Entry 5NJ4 (X-ray diffraction, 2.40 A resolution); this record covers chains H and L of the 4 polymer chains in the assembly.

[Chain H]
Protein: Reaction center protein H chain
From: Blastochloris viridis
Reference sequence: P06008 (RCEH_BLAVI); residues 1-258 here = UniProt positions 1-258
Chain sequence (258 residues; row label = number of the first residue in the row):
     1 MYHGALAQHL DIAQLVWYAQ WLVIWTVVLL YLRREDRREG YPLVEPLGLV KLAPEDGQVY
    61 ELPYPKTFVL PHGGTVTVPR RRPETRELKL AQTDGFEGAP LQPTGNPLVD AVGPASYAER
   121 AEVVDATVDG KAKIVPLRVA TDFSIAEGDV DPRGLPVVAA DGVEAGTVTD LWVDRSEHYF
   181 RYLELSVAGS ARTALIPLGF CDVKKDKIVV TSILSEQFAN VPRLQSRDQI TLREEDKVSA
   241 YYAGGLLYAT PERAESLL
Modified residues: M1 (N-formylmethionine; FME)
Ligand contacts:
  - heptane-1,2,3-triol (HTO), molecule 1: H3, G4, A5
  - heptane-1,2,3-triol (HTO), molecule 2: V23, V27, Y31

[Chain L]
Protein: Reaction center protein L chain
From: Blastochloris viridis
Reference sequence: P06009 (RCEL_BLAVI); residues 1-273 here correspond to UniProt positions 2-274 (UniProt number = residue number + 1)
Chain sequence (273 residues; row label = number of the first residue in the row):
     1 ALLSFERKYR VRGGTLIGGD LFDFWVGPYF VGFFGVSAIF FIFLGVSLIG YAASQGPTWD
    61 PFAISINPPD LKYGLGAAPL LEGGFWQAIT VCALGAFISW MLREVEISRK LGIGWHVPLA
   121 FCVPIFMFCV LQVFRPLLLG SWGHAFPYGI LSHLDWVNNF GYQYLNWHYN PGHMSSVSFL
   181 FVNAMALGLH GGLILSVANP GDGDKVKTAE HENQYFRDVV GYSIGALSIH RLGLFLASNI
   241 FLTGAFGTIA SGPFWTRGWP EWWGWWLDIP FWS
Metal / ion sites: Fe2+: H190, H230 (shared with 3 residues of chain M)
Ligand contacts:
  - bacteriochlorophyll b (BCB), molecule 1: V46, I49, F97, F128, L131, F146, I150, L151, H153, L154, W156, V157
  - bacteriochlorophyll b (BCB), molecule 2: F97, F121, P124, I125, M127, F128, L131, V157, N158, F160, G161, Y162, W167, H168, N170, G172, H173, S176, V177, L180, F181, I240, F241, G244, A245, G247, T248
  - bacteriochlorophyll b (BCB), molecule 3: V157, Y162, H168, F181
  - bacteriochlorophyll b (BCB), molecule 4: H168, H173, M174, V177, S178, F181, V182, M185, V220, Y222
  - bacteriopheophytin b (BPB), molecule 1: F41, I42, G45, I49, I89, C92, A93, A96, F97, W100, E104, V117, A120, F121, V123, P124, F128, F146, Y148, G149, I150, H153, A237, S238, F241
  - bacteriopheophytin b (BPB), molecule 2: F181, A184, M185, L189, F216, V219, V220
  - diacyl glycerol (DGA): P171, M174, S175, S178, W262, W263, W265
  - heptane-1,2,3-triol (HTO): L75, A77, Q87, V91, W142
  - menaquinone-7 (MQ7): Y29, F30, V31, G35, I39, I42, W100, R103

[How chain H and chain L interact]
Pairs across the interface (77; chain H residue first):
  G40(H) - L3(L)
  G40(H) - S4(L)  hydrogen bond (backbone-backbone)
  G40(H) - F5(L)
  Y41(H) - L3(L)  hydrophobic
  L43(H) - L2(L)
  L43(H) - L3(L)  hydrophobic
  V44(H) - A1(L)
  V44(H) - L2(L)  hydrogen bond (backbone-backbone)
  E45(H) - A1(L)
  K66(H) - N199(L)  hydrogen bond
  F68(H) - A198(L)
  F68(H) - V206(L)  hydrophobic
  V69(H) - G203(L)
  V69(H) - K205(L)
  V69(H) - V206(L)  hydrogen bond (backbone-backbone)
  P71(H) - K205(L)
  P71(H) - V206(L)
  R82(H) - S4(L)
  E84(H) - S4(L)
  E84(H) - F5(L)
  E84(H) - K8(L)  salt bridge
  L88(H) - R7(L)
  L88(H) - K8(L)
  L90(H) - V11(L)  hydrophobic
  F96(H) - F24(L)  hydrophobic
  F96(H) - W25(L)
  G98(H) - F24(L)
  G98(H) - W25(L)  hydrogen bond (backbone-backbone)
  P100(H) - R10(L)
  P100(H) - V11(L)
  P100(H) - R12(L)
  P100(H) - D23(L)
  P100(H) - W25(L)  hydrophobic
  L101(H) - R7(L)
  L101(H) - R10(L)  hydrogen bond (backbone-backbone)
  L101(H) - V11(L)
  L101(H) - R12(L)  hydrogen bond (backbone-backbone)
  Q102(H) - R12(L)
  V112(H) - K8(L)
  G113(H) - K8(L)  hydrogen bond (backbone-backbone)
  G113(H) - Y9(L)
  G113(H) - V11(L)
  P114(H) - V11(L)
  P114(H) - K110(L)
  P114(H) - L111(L)
  P114(H) - G112(L)
  S116(H) - K8(L)  hydrogen bond (side chain-backbone)
  S116(H) - Y9(L)
  Y117(H) - K8(L)
  T127(H) - E210(L)
  V128(H) - T208(L)
  V128(H) - E210(L)  hydrogen bond (backbone-side chain)
  V128(H) - H211(L)
  S176(H) - E210(L)  hydrogen bond
  E177(H) - A209(L)
  E177(H) - A226(L)
  Y179(H) - L227(L)
  A243(H) - G112(L)
  L246(H) - G112(L)
  L247(H) - R12(L)
  L247(H) - G14(L)
  L247(H) - R109(L)
  Y248(H) - V11(L)
  R253(H) - R109(L)
  A254(H) - G13(L)
  A254(H) - G14(L)  hydrogen bond (backbone-backbone)
  E255(H) - R12(L)  salt bridge
  E255(H) - T15(L)
  E255(H) - R109(L)
  S256(H) - T15(L)  hydrogen bond
  S256(H) - L16(L)
  S256(H) - I17(L)
  S256(H) - G18(L)
  S256(H) - G19(L)  hydrogen bond (side chain-backbone)
  L257(H) - T15(L)
  L257(H) - L16(L)
  L258(H) - L16(L)  hydrogen bond (backbone-backbone)
Also at the interface, not in a pair above, chain H (44 interface residues in all): W17, E39, L70, R86, E97, A99
Also at the interface, not in a pair above, chain L (38 interface residues in all): F62, D204

[In short]
The interface between chain H and chain L involves 44 residues on one side and 38 on the other; the contacts
include 15 hydrogen bonds and 2 salt bridges. Polar contacts include E84(H)-K8(L), E255(H)-R12(L) and
K66(H)-N199(L). Chain H binds heptane-1,2,3-triol.
Here chain H is Reaction center protein H chain and chain L is Reaction center protein L chain, both from
Blastochloris viridis. Entry 5NJ4 (From macrocrystals to microcrystals: a strategy for membrane protein serial
crystallography) was determined by X-ray diffraction together with 5O4C and 5O64 from the same study.
